4IL5 - chains A and B; structure by X-ray diffraction, 2.03 A resolution.

== Chain A (and B) ==
Molecule: Cysteine synthase
Source organism: Entamoeba histolytica
Notes: EC 2.5.1.47; chain B of this document is another copy of the same molecule, construct and numbering; everything in this record applies to it too
UniProtKB: O15570 (O15570_ENTHI); numbering as in UniProt (aligned over 1-337)
Chain sequence (337 residues; numbered 1 to 337; the number before each row is that of its first residue):
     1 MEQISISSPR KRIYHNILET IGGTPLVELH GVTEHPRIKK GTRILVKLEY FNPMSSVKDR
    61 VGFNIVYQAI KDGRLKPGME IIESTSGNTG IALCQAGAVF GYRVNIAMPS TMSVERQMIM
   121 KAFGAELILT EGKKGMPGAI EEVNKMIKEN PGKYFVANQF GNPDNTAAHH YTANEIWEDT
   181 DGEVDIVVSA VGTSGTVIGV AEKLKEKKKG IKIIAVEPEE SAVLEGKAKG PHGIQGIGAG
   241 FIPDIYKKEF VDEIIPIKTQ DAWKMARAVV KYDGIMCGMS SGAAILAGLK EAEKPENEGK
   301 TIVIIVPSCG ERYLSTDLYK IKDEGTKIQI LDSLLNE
Unresolved in the structure: 1 (chain B: 1, 336-337)
Modified residues: Lys-58 ((2S)-2-amino-6-[[3-hydroxy-2-methyl-5-(phosphonooxymethyl)pyridin-4-yl]methylideneamino]hexanoic acid; LLP)

== Interface between chain A and chain B ==
Contacting residue pairs (141; chain A residue first):
  Glu-2(A) with Tyr-67(B), hydrogen bond (backbone-side chain)
  Gln-3(A) with Tyr-67(B), hydrogen bond
  Ile-4(A) with Glu-19(B); Phe-63(B), hydrophobic; Tyr-67(B), hydrogen bond (backbone-side chain); Phe-100(B), hydrophobic
  Ser-5(A) with Arg-12(B), hydrogen bond (backbone-side chain); Glu-19(B), hydrogen bond (backbone-side chain)
  Ile-6(A) with Arg-12(B), hydrogen bond (backbone-side chain); Leu-18(B); Glu-19(B); Ile-21(B); Phe-63(B), hydrophobic; Tyr-171(B), hydrophobic
  Ser-7(A) with Arg-12(B); Tyr-14(B); Glu-19(B), hydrogen bond (side chain-backbone); Thr-20(B); Ile-21(B), hydrogen bond (backbone-backbone); Gly-22(B); Gly-23(B)
  Ser-8(A) with Gly-23(B)
  Pro-9(A) with Glu-175(B); Glu-178(B); Asp-179(B)
  Arg-10(A) with Arg-10(B); Gly-23(B), hydrogen bond (side chain-backbone); Thr-24(B); Pro-25(B); Phe-51(B); Asp-179(B)
  Lys-11(A) with Asp-179(B), hydrogen bond (backbone-side chain)
  Arg-12(A) with Ser-5(B), hydrogen bond (side chain-backbone); Ile-6(B), hydrogen bond (side chain-backbone); Ser-7(B); Asp-179(B)
  Ile-13(A) with Leu-26(B); Glu-28(B); Arg-43(B); Leu-45(B), hydrophobic; Asp-179(B)
  Tyr-14(A) with Ser-7(B); Pro-25(B), hydrophobic; Leu-26(B), hydrogen bond (backbone-backbone); Val-27(B); Glu-28(B), hydrogen bond (backbone-backbone)
  His-15(A) with Glu-28(B), salt bridge; His-30(B), hydrogen bond (backbone-side chain)
  Asn-16(A) with Ile-4(B); Val-27(B)
  Ile-17(A) with Val-27(B); Leu-48(B), hydrophobic; Asp-273(B); Gly-274(B); Ile-275(B), hydrophobic
  Leu-18(A) with Ile-4(B), hydrophobic; Ile-6(B)
  Glu-19(A) with Ile-4(B); Ser-5(B); Ile-6(B); Ser-7(B), hydrogen bond (backbone-side chain)
  Thr-20(A) with Ser-7(B); Pro-25(B); Val-27(B); Phe-51(B)
  Ile-21(A) with Ile-6(B); Ser-7(B), hydrogen bond (backbone-backbone)
  Gly-22(A) with Ser-7(B)
  Gly-23(A) with Ser-7(B); Ser-8(B); Arg-10(B), hydrogen bond (backbone-side chain)
  Thr-24(A) with Arg-10(B)
  Pro-25(A) with Arg-10(B); Tyr-14(B), hydrophobic; Thr-20(B)
  Leu-26(A) with Ile-13(B), hydrophobic; Tyr-14(B), hydrogen bond (backbone-backbone)
  Val-27(A) with Tyr-14(B); Asn-16(B); Ile-17(B); Thr-20(B)
  Glu-28(A) with Ile-13(B); Tyr-14(B), hydrogen bond (backbone-backbone); His-15(B), salt bridge
  His-30(A) with His-15(B), hydrogen bond (side chain-backbone)
  Leu-45(A) with Ile-13(B), hydrophobic
  Leu-48(A) with Ile-17(B), hydrophobic
  Tyr-50(A) with Pro-53(B)
  Phe-51(A) with Arg-10(B); Thr-20(B); Phe-51(B); Pro-53(B), hydrophobic
  Pro-53(A) with Tyr-50(B); Phe-51(B), hydrophobic
  Met-54(A) with Met-276(B), hydrophobic
  Phe-63(A) with Ile-4(B), hydrophobic; Ile-6(B), hydrophobic
  Tyr-67(A) with Ile-4(B), hydrogen bond (side chain-backbone)
  Ala-98(A) with Gly-274(B)
  Val-99(A) with Asp-273(B)
  Glu-115(A) with Leu-314(B)
  Met-118(A) with Leu-314(B); Tyr-319(B), hydrophobic; Lys-320(B)
  Ile-119(A) with Met-276(B), hydrophobic; Glu-311(B); Leu-314(B), hydrophobic
  Ala-122(A) with Val-270(B); Lys-271(B); Tyr-319(B), hydrophobic
  Phe-123(A) with Val-270(B), hydrophobic; Gly-274(B)
  Tyr-171(A) with Ile-6(B), hydrophobic
  Asn-174(A) with Pro-9(B)
  Glu-175(A) with Pro-9(B)
  Glu-178(A) with Pro-9(B)
  Asp-179(A) with Pro-9(B); Arg-10(B); Lys-11(B), hydrogen bond (side chain-backbone); Arg-12(B); Ile-13(B)
  Val-270(A) with Ala-98(B); Ala-122(B); Phe-123(B), hydrophobic
  Lys-271(A) with Ala-98(B); Ala-122(B)
  Asp-273(A) with Ile-17(B); Val-99(B)
  Gly-274(A) with Ile-17(B); Ala-98(B); Phe-123(B)
  Ile-275(A) with Ile-17(B), hydrophobic
  Met-276(A) with Met-54(B), hydrophobic
  Glu-311(A) with Ile-119(B); Arg-312(B), salt bridge
  Arg-312(A) with Glu-311(B), salt bridge
  Leu-314(A) with Glu-115(B); Met-118(B); Ile-119(B), hydrophobic
  Tyr-319(A) with Ala-122(B), hydrophobic
  Lys-322(A) with Lys-121(B)
Other interface residues (no listed pair), chain A (67 interface residues in all): Arg-43, Gln-95, Phe-100, Gly-124, Thr-180, Tyr-272, Ser-315, Lys-320
Other interface residues (no listed pair), chain B (66 interface residues in all): Glu-2, Gln-3, Ser-55, Gln-95, Asn-174, Thr-180, Thr-316

== In short ==
67 residues of chain A and 66 residues of chain B are in contact; the contacts include 23 hydrogen bonds and 4
salt bridges. Polar pairs include His-15(A)/Glu-28(B), Glu-311(A)/Arg-312(B) and Glu-2(A)/Tyr-67(B).
Chain A and chain B are both Cysteine synthase (Entamoeba histolytica); the structure, Crystal structure of
O-Acetyl Serine Sulfhydrylase from Entamoeba histolytica in complex with isoleucine, was determined by X-ray
diffraction (same publication as 4JBL and 4JBN).
